PDB entry 2R8S | X-ray diffraction, 1.95 A resolution | chains R and L of the 3 polymer chains in the assembly

# Chain R
Molecule: P4-p6 RNA ribozyme domain
Notes: engineered mutation(s): Delta C209
Sequence (159 nucleotides; each row starts with the number of its first residue; note: 1 number in that range is skipped by the numbering (no residue carries it; nothing is unmodelled there)):
   102 GGAAUUGCGGGAAAGGGGUCAACAGCCGUUCAGUACCAAGUCUCAGGGGA
   152 AACUUUGAGAUGGCCUUGCAAAGGGUAUGGUAAUAAGCUGACGGACAUGG
   202 UCCUAAC
   210 ACGCAGCCAAGUCCUAAGUCAACAGAUCUUCUGUUGAUAUGGAUGCAGUU
   260 CA
Sequence notes: expression tag (102-103)
Bound ions: Mg2+ site 1: A183, A184, A186; Mg2+ site 2: A184, A186, A187, G188; Mg2+ site 3 near G188 (its only coordinating residue here); Mg2+ site 4: G257, U258
Reported in the primary citation:
  - Mg2+ coordination: G257, U258
  - Mg2+ coordination through a water molecule: G215, C216, C255
  - contacts within the chain: G215/U258, C216/G257
  - conformationally variable residues (order/disorder transition): G215, U239 to U247

# Chain L
Molecule: Fab light chain
Organism: Mus musculus
Notes: antibody fragment or engineered binder
Sequence (214 residues; numbered 1 to 214; the number before each row is that of its first residue):
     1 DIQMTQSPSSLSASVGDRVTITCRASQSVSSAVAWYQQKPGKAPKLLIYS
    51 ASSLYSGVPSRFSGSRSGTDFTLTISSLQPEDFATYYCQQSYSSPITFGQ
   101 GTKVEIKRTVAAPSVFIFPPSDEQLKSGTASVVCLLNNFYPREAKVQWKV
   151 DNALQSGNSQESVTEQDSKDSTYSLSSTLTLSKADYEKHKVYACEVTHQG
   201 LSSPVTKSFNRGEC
Disulfide bonds: Cys-23/Cys-88, Cys-134/Cys-194

# Chain R / chain L interface
Contacting residue pairs (18; chain R residue first):
  G129(R) / Ser-56(L)  sugar contact
  U130(R) / Leu-46(L)  base contact
  U130(R) / Tyr-49(L)  base contact
  U130(R) / Tyr-55(L)  sugar contact
  U167(R) / Ser-50(L)  hydrogen bond to the phosphate
  G169(R) / Arg-66(L)  hydrogen bond to the base
  C170(R) / Ser-30(L)  hydrogen bond to the base
  A171(R) / Ser-30(L)  hydrogen bond to the base
  A172(R) / Tyr-92(L)  hydrogen bond to the base
  A173(R) / Tyr-92(L)  base contact
  G194(R) / Ser-56(L)  hydrogen bond to the base
  G195(R) / Ser-56(L)  sugar contact
  G195(R) / Gly-57(L)  hydrogen bond to the sugar
  A196(R) / Val-58(L)  sugar contact
  A196(R) / Pro-59(L)  phosphate contact
  A196(R) / Ser-60(L)  hydrogen bond to the phosphate
  C197(R) / Pro-59(L)  phosphate contact
  C197(R) / Ser-60(L)  sugar contact
Other interface residues (no listed pair), chain R (13 interface residues in all): C128
Interface features reported in the paper:
  - pairs named by the authors: Tyr-49(L)/U130(R) (pi stacking), Ser-50(L)/U167(R) (hydrogen bond), Tyr-55(L)/U130(R) (pi stacking)
  - epitope / paratope residues, chain L: Tyr-49(L), Ser-50(L), Tyr-55(L), Ser-56(L), Gly-57(L), Ser-60(L)
  - interface residues, chain L: Ser-56(L), Gly-57(L), Ser-60(L)

# Summary
13 residues of chain R and 12 residues of chain L are in contact, with 8 hydrogen bonds. Polar contacts
include G169(R)/Arg-66(L), C170(R)/Ser-30(L) and A171(R)/Ser-30(L). The authors report pi stacking between
Tyr-49(L) and U130(R) and Tyr-55(L) and U130(R); a hydrogen bond between Ser-50(L) and U167(R). From the
paper: epitope/paratope residues Tyr-49(L), Ser-50(L) and Tyr-55(L) among others; interface residues
Ser-56(L), Gly-57(L) and Ser-60(L).
Chain R is P4-p6 RNA ribozyme domain and chain L is Fab light chain (Mus musculus); the structure, High
resolution structure of a specific synthetic FAB bound to P4-P6 RNA ribozyme domain, was determined by X-ray
diffraction.
